PDB entry 3ZQI | X-ray diffraction, 1.50 A resolution | chains B and D of the 4 polymer chains in the assembly

[Chain B]
Molecule: Tetracycline repressor protein class B from transposon TN10, tetracycline repressor protein class D
From: Escherichia coli
UniProt: chimeric construct of P04483, P0ACT4: residues 1-187 from P04483 (TETR2_ECOLX) positions 1-187 (same numbers); residues 188-208 from P0ACT4 positions 188-208 (same numbers)
Amino-acid sequence (208 residues; numbered 1 to 208; the number before each row is that of its first residue):
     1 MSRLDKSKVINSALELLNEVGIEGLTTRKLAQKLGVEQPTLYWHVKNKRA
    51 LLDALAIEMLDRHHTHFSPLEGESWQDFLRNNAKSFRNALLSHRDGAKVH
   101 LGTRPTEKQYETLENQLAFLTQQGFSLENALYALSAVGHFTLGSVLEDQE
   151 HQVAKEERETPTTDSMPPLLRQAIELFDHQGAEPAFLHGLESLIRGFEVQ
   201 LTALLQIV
Not modelled in the structure: 1-3, 205-208
Sequence notes: engineered mutation S68 (Cys in P04483), N88 (Cys in P04483), T121 (Cys in P04483), S144 (Cys in P04483)

[Chain D]
Molecule: Inducer peptide TIP2
Amino-acid sequence (16 residues; row label = number of the first residue in the row):
     1 DDSVLAARARMWMWHW
Not modelled in the structure: 1-2

[How chain B and chain D interact]
Pairs across the interface - 29 pairs, chain B then chain D:
  L60(B) with H15(D)
  H64(B) with W16(D), hydrogen bond (side chain-backbone)
  F67(B) with W16(D)
  N82(B) with W16(D), hydrogen bond (side chain-backbone)
  F86(B) with H15(D); W16(D), hydrophobic
  H100(B) with H15(D), hydrogen bond (backbone-side chain)
  G102(B) with H15(D)
  T103(B) with M13(D); H15(D)
  R104(B) with M13(D)
  P105(B) with M13(D); W14(D); H15(D)
  Y110(B) with M13(D), hydrophobic
  L113(B) with M13(D), hydrophobic; W14(D); W16(D)
  Q116(B) with W14(D); W16(D)
  L117(B) with W14(D), hydrophobic
  L131(B) with W14(D), hydrophobic
  L134(B) with W14(D), hydrophobic; W16(D), hydrogen bond (backbone-side chain)
  S135(B) with W16(D)
  G138(B) with W16(D)
  H139(B) with W12(D); W16(D)
  L142(B) with W16(D), hydrophobic
Other interface residues (no listed pair), chain D (7 interface residues in all): A9, M11

[Summary]
The interface between chain B and chain D involves 20 residues on one side and 7 on the other; the contacts
include 4 hydrogen bonds. Among the polar pairs are H64(B)-W16(D), N82(B)-W16(D) and H100(B)-H15(D).
Chain B is Tetracycline repressor protein class B from transposon TN10, tetracycline repressor protein class D
(Escherichia coli) and chain D is Inducer peptide TIP2; the structure, Structure of Tetracycline repressor in
complex with inducer peptide- TIP2, was determined by X-ray diffraction (same publication as 3ZQF, 3ZQG and
3ZQH).
